Entry 8HE5 (electron microscopy, 6.95 A resolution (low resolution: residue-level contacts below are approximate; hydrogen-bond / salt-bridge calls are withheld)); this record covers chains T and d of the 25 polymer chains in the assembly.

[Chain T]
Molecule: 198-nt DNA strand
Sequence (198 nucleotides; numbered -72 to 125; the number before each row is that of its first residue; numbers below 1 keep their minus sign (DA-72 is residue -72)):
   -72 ATCAGAATCCCGGTGCCGAGGCCGCTCAATTGGTCGTAGACAGCTCTAGC
   -22 ACCGCTTAAACGCACGTACGCGCTGTCCCCCGCGTTTTAACCGCCAAGGG
    28 GATTACACCCAAGACACCAGGCACGAGACAGCAAAAAACAACGAAAACGG
    78 CCACCACCCAAACACACCAAACACAAGAGCTAATTGACTGACGTAAGC
Unresolved in the structure: 82-125

[Chain d]
Molecule: Histone H2B type 1-J
From: Homo sapiens
Reference sequence: P06899 (H2B1J_HUMAN); residues 0-125 here correspond to UniProt positions 1-126 (UniProt number = residue number + 1)
Amino-acid sequence (129 residues; row label = number of the first residue in the row; numbers below 1 keep their minus sign (Gly-3 is residue -3)):
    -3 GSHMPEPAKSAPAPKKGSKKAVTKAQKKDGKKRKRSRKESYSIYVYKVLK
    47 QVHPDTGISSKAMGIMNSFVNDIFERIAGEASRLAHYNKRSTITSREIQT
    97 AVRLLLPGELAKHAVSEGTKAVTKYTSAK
Unresolved in the structure: -3 to 30
Differences from the reference sequence: expression tag (-3 to -1)
Swiss-Prot annotation at these positions:
  - modified residue: Pro1 (N-acetylproline), Glu2 (ADP-ribosyl glutamic acid), Lys5 (N6-(2-hydroxyisobutyryl)lysine), Ser6 (ADP-ribosylserine), Lys11 (N6-(beta-hydroxybutyryl)lysine), Lys12 (N6-(2-hydroxyisobutyryl)lysine), Ser14 (Phosphoserine), Lys15 (N6-acetyllysine), Lys16 (N6-(beta-hydroxybutyryl)lysine), Lys20 (N6-(2-hydroxyisobutyryl)lysine), Lys23 (N6-(2-hydroxyisobutyryl)lysine), Lys24 (N6-(2-hydroxyisobutyryl)lysine), Lys34 (N6-(2-hydroxyisobutyryl)lysine), Glu35 (PolyADP-ribosyl glutamic acid), Ser36 (Phosphoserine), Lys43 (N6-(2-hydroxyisobutyryl)lysine), Lys46 (N6-(2-hydroxyisobutyryl)lysine), Lys57 (N6,N6-dimethyllysine), Arg79 (Dimethylated arginine), Lys85 (N6,N6,N6-trimethyllysine) and 6 more in UniProt
  - glycosylation: Ser112 (O-linked (GlcNAc) serine)
  - cross-link (Glycyl lysine isopeptide (Lys-Gly)): Lys5 (interchain with G-Cter in SUMO2), Lys20 (interchain with G-Cter in SUMO2), Lys34 (interchain with G-Cter in ubiquitin), Lys120 (interchain with G-Cter in ubiquitin)

[Interface between chain T and chain d]
Contacting residue pairs - 18 pairs, chain T then chain d:
  DA-54(T) - Ile54(d)
  DA-54(T) - Ser55(d)
  DA-54(T) - Ser56(d)
  DA-54(T) - Lys57(d)
  DG-53(T) - Tyr42(d)
  DG-53(T) - Gly53(d)
  DG-53(T) - Ile54(d)
  DG-53(T) - Met59(d)
  DG-52(T) - Tyr42(d)
  DA-45(T) - Arg33(d)
  DG-41(T) - Lys125(d)
  DA-35(T) - Thr88(d)
  DG-34(T) - Arg86(d)
  DG-34(T) - Ser87(d)
  DG-34(T) - Thr88(d)
  DA-33(T) - Arg86(d)
  DA29(T) - Arg31(d)
  DT30(T) - Arg31(d)
Also at the interface, not in a pair above, chain T (11 interface residues in all): DC-46
Also at the interface, not in a pair above, chain d (15 interface residues in all): Thr52, Thr90

[Overview]
11 residues of chain T and 15 residues of chain d are in contact.
Chain T is a 198-nt DNA strand and chain d is Histone H2B type 1-J (Homo sapiens); the structure, RNA
polymerase II elongation complex bound with Rad26 and Elf1, stalled at SHL(-3.5) of the nucleosome, was
determined by electron microscopy (same publication as 7WBV, 7WBW and 7WBX).
